6LRR - chains O and P of the 24 polymer chains in the assembly; structure by electron microscopy, 3.37 A resolution.

[Chain O (and P)]
Name: All5250 protein
Organism: Nostoc sp. (strain PCC 7120 / SAG 25.82 / UTEX 2576)
Notes: chain P of this document is another copy of the same molecule, construct and numbering; everything in this record applies to it too
UniProtKB: Q8YLP6 (Q8YLP6_NOSS1); numbering as in UniProt (aligned over 203-361)
Chain sequence (159 residues; each row starts with the number of its first residue):
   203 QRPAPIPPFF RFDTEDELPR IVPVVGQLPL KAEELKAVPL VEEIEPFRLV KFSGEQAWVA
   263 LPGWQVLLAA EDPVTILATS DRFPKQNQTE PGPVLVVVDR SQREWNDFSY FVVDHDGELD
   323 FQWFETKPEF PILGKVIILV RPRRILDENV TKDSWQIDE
Unresolved in the structure: 203-205, 347-361 (chain P: 203-204)

[How chain O and chain P interact]
Contacting residue pairs (117):
  Ala206(O) - Trp325(P)
  Pro207(O) - Pro286(P)  hydrophobic
  Pro207(O) - Tyr312(P)
  Ile208(O) - Phe310(P)
  Ile208(O) - Tyr312(P)  hydrogen bond (backbone-side chain)
  Pro209(O) - Tyr312(P)
  Pro210(O) - Leu341(P)
  Phe211(O) - Gln288(P)
  Phe211(O) - Leu341(P)
  Phe211(O) - Arg343(P)
  Phe212(O) - Trp266(P)
  Phe212(O) - Ile340(P)  hydrophobic
  Phe212(O) - Leu341(P)
  Arg213(O) - Trp266(P)
  Arg213(O) - Val342(P)
  Arg213(O) - Arg343(P)
  Phe214(O) - Trp266(P)  hydrophobic
  Phe214(O) - Val342(P)  hydrophobic
  Phe214(O) - Arg343(P)
  Phe214(O) - Pro344(P)
  Phe214(O) - Arg345(P)
  Glu219(O) - Pro264(P)
  Glu219(O) - Trp266(P)
  Leu220(O) - Arg345(P)
  Pro221(O) - Pro221(P)  hydrophobic
  Pro221(O) - Ala262(P)
  Pro221(O) - Leu263(P)
  Pro221(O) - Pro264(P)
  Ile223(O) - Ile223(P)  hydrophobic
  Ile223(O) - Ala262(P)  hydrophobic
  Val226(O) - Leu251(P)  hydrophobic
  Pro248(O) - Pro344(P)
  Phe249(O) - Val261(P)
  Phe249(O) - Leu279(P)  hydrophobic
  Phe249(O) - Pro295(P)  hydrophobic
  Phe249(O) - Val296(P)
  Phe249(O) - Leu297(P)
  Phe249(O) - Pro344(P)
  Arg250(O) - Trp260(P)
  Arg250(O) - Val261(P)
  Leu251(O) - Val226(P)  hydrophobic
  Leu251(O) - Val261(P)  hydrophobic
  Leu251(O) - Leu279(P)  hydrophobic
  Val252(O) - Ala259(P)
  Val252(O) - Trp260(P)  hydrogen bond (backbone-backbone)
  Lys253(O) - Gln258(P)
  Lys253(O) - Ala259(P)
  Phe254(O) - Gly256(P)
  Phe254(O) - Glu257(P)
  Phe254(O) - Gln258(P)
  Ser255(O) - Ser255(P)
  Ser255(O) - Gly256(P)
  Ser255(O) - Glu257(P)
  Gly256(O) - Phe254(P)
  Gly256(O) - Ser255(P)
  Gly256(O) - Gly256(P)
  Glu257(O) - Phe254(P)
  Glu257(O) - Ser255(P)
  Gln258(O) - Lys253(P)
  Gln258(O) - Phe254(P)  hydrogen bond (backbone-backbone)
  Gln258(O) - Gln258(P)
  Ala259(O) - Val252(P)
  Ala259(O) - Lys253(P)
  Trp260(O) - Ile223(P)
  Trp260(O) - Leu251(P)
  Trp260(O) - Val252(P)  hydrogen bond (backbone-backbone)
  Trp260(O) - Trp260(P)
  Val261(O) - Ile223(P)
  Val261(O) - Phe249(P)
  Val261(O) - Arg250(P)
  Val261(O) - Leu251(P)  hydrophobic
  Ala262(O) - Ile223(P)  hydrophobic
  Leu263(O) - Pro221(P)
  Pro264(O) - Pro221(P)
  Trp266(O) - Phe212(P)  hydrophobic
  Trp266(O) - Phe214(P)  hydrophobic
  Gln267(O) - Val352(P)  hydrogen bond (side chain-backbone)
  Gln267(O) - Thr353(P)
  Gln267(O) - Asp355(P)
  Gln267(O) - Ser356(P)
  Leu270(O) - Thr353(P)
  Ala271(O) - Thr353(P)  hydrogen bond (backbone-backbone)
  Ala271(O) - Lys354(P)
  Leu279(O) - Phe249(P)  hydrophobic
  Leu279(O) - Leu251(P)  hydrophobic
  Phe285(O) - Phe211(P)  hydrophobic
  Lys287(O) - Phe211(P)
  Pro295(O) - Pro248(P)  hydrophobic
  Pro295(O) - Phe249(P)
  Leu297(O) - Phe249(P)  hydrophobic
  Leu297(O) - Leu251(P)  hydrophobic
  Phe310(O) - Pro207(P)
  Tyr312(O) - Pro207(P)  hydrogen bond (side chain-backbone)
  Tyr312(O) - Pro209(P)  hydrophobic
  Trp325(O) - Pro205(P)
  Trp325(O) - Pro207(P)
  Ile339(O) - Pro210(P)
  Leu341(O) - Pro209(P)  hydrophobic
  Leu341(O) - Pro210(P)  hydrogen bond (backbone-backbone)
  Leu341(O) - Phe211(P)
  Leu341(O) - Phe212(P)  hydrogen bond (backbone-backbone)
  Val342(O) - Phe212(P)
  Val342(O) - Phe249(P)  hydrophobic
  Arg343(O) - Phe211(P)
  Arg343(O) - Phe212(P)  hydrogen bond (backbone-backbone)
  Arg343(O) - Arg213(P)
  Arg343(O) - Phe214(P)  hydrogen bond (backbone-backbone)
  Pro344(O) - Arg213(P)
  Pro344(O) - Pro248(P)  hydrophobic
  Pro344(O) - Phe249(P)
  Arg345(O) - Phe214(P)
  Arg345(O) - Asp215(P)
  Arg345(O) - Thr216(P)
  Arg345(O) - Asp218(P)  hydrogen bond (side chain-backbone)
  Arg345(O) - Glu219(P)
  Arg345(O) - Leu220(P)
  Arg346(O) - Arg213(P)
Also at the interface, not in a pair above, chain O (54 interface residues in all): Ser282, Thr291, Val296, Ile340
Also at the interface, not in a pair above, chain P (56 interface residues in all): Ile339, Asn351

[Overview]
54 residues of chain O face 56 of chain P across their interface; the contacts include 12 hydrogen bonds.
Polar pairs include Ile208(O)-Tyr312(P), Gln267(O)-Val352(P) and Tyr312(O)-Pro207(P).
Both chains are All5250 protein (Nostoc sp. (strain PCC 7120 / SAG 25.82 / UTEX 2576)). Entry 6LRR (Cryo-EM
structure of RuBisCO-Raf1 from Anabaena sp. PCC 7120) was determined by electron microscopy together with 6LRS
and 6KKM from the same study.
